PDB entry 8DWY | electron microscopy, 3.18 A resolution | chains P and T of the 20 polymer chains in the assembly

== Chain P ==
Molecule: E2 glycoprotein
Source organism: Chikungunya virus strain Senegal 37997
UniProt: Q5XXP3 (POLS_CHIK3); residues 5-423 here correspond to UniProt positions 330-748 (UniProt number = residue number + 325)
Sequence (419 residues; each row starts with the number of its first residue):
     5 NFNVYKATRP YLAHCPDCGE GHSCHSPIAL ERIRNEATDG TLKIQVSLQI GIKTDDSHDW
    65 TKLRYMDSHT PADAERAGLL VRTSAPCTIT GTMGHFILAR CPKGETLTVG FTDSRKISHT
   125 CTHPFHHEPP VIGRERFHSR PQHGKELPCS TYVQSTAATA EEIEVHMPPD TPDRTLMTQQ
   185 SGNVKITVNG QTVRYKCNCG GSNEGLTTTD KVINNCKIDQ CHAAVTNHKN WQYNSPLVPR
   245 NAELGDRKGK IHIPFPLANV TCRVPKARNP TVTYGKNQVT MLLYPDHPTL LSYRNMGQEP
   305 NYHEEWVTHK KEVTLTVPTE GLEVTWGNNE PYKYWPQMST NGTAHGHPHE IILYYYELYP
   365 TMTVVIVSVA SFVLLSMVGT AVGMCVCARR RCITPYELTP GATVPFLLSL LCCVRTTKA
Not modelled in the structure: 419-423
Disulfides: Cys19-Cys125, Cys22-Cys28, Cys91-Cys105, Cys153-Cys266, Cys201-Cys225, Cys203-Cys220, Cys396-Cys417
Covalent attachments: N-acetylglucosamine (NAG) linked to Asn263, Asn345
From the paper describing this entry:
  - mutagenesis - N187D: decreased binding to 506.C01 (proposed by the authors, not directly observed)
  - mutagenesis - T213S, T213V: decreased binding to 506.A08 (proposed by the authors, not directly observed)

== Chain T ==
Molecule: Capsid protein
Source organism: Chikungunya virus strain Senegal 37997
UniProt: Q5XXP3 (POLS_CHIK3); numbering as in UniProt (aligned over 111-261)
Sequence (151 residues; row label = number of the first residue in the row):
   111 NDCIFEVKHE GKVMGYACLV GDKVMKPAHV KGTIDNADLA KLAFKRSSKY DLECAQIPVH
   171 MKSDASKFTH EKPEGYYNWH HGAVQYSGGR FTIPTGAGKP GDSGRPIFDN KGRVVAIVLG
   231 GANEGARTAL SVVTWNKDIV TKITPEGAEE W

== Interface between chain P and chain T ==
Contacting residue pairs - 8 pairs, chain P then chain T:
  Thr398(P) - Ser157(T)
  Glu401(P) - Lys133(T)  salt bridge
  Glu401(P) - Lys155(T)
  Leu402(P) - Cys164(T)  hydrophobic
  Thr403(P) - Ile249(T)
  Thr403(P) - Val250(T)
  Pro404(P) - Phe178(T)
  Gly405(P) - Asp132(T)
Also at the interface, not in a pair above, chain P (8 interface residues in all): Pro399, Ala406
Also at the interface, not in a pair above, chain T (11 interface residues in all): Tyr160, Leu162, Asp248

== Overview ==
The interface between chain P and chain T involves 8 residues on one side and 11 on the other; the contacts
include 1 salt bridge. Its one salt-bridged contact is Glu401(P)-Lys133(T). The paper reports that T213S and
T213V of chain P reduce binding to 506.A08; N187D of chain P reduces binding to 506.C01.
Chain P is E2 glycoprotein and chain T is Capsid protein, both from Chikungunya virus strain Senegal 37997;
the structure, Chikungunya VLP in complex with neutralizing Fab CHK-265 (asymmetric unit), was determined by
electron microscopy, deposited together with 8DWX.
